1E92 - chains A and D of the 4 polymer chains in the assembly; structure by X-ray diffraction, 2.20 A resolution.

Chain A (and D):
Molecule: Pteridine reductase 1
From: Leishmania major
Notes: EC 1.1.1.253; chain D of this document is another copy of the same molecule, construct and numbering; everything in this record applies to it too
Amino-acid sequence (288 residues; row label = number of the first residue in the row):
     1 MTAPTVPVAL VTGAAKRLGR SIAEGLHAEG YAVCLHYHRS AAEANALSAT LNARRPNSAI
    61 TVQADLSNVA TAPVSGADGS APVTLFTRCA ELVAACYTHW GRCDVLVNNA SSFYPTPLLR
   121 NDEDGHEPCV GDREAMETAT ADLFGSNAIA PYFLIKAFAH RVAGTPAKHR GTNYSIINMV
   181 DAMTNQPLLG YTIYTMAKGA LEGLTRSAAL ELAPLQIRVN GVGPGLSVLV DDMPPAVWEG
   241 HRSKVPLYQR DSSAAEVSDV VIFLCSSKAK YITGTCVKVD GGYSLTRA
Unresolved in the structure: 1-5, 74-80, 123-130 (chain D: 1-4, 74-80, 121-132, 231-239)
Ligand contacts:
  - 7,8-dihydrobiopterin (HBI): Arg17, Ser111, Ser112, Phe113, Asp181, Leu188, Tyr194, Gly225, Leu226, Ser227, Leu229, Val230
  - NADP (NAP; NADP nicotinamide-adenine-dinucleotide phosphate): Gly13, Lys16, Arg17, Leu18, Gly19, His36, Tyr37, His38, Arg39, Ser40, Ala64, Asp65, Leu66, Ser67, Asn109, Ala110, Ser111, Ser112, Asp142, Ser146, Asn147, Met179, Val180, Asp181, Tyr194, Lys198, Pro224, Gly225, Leu226, Ser227
What the authors report for this chain:
  - self-association interface (contacts with another copy of this molecule): Arg287
  - binding site for 7,8-dihydrobiopterin: Arg17, Phe113, Tyr194, Arg287
  - binding site for NADP: Arg17, His38, Arg39, Ser40, Lys198, Ser227
  - specificity-determining residues: His38, Arg39, Ser40
  - catalytic residues: Asp181, Tyr194
  - catalytic residues: Arg17, Lys198 (proposed by the authors, not directly observed)
  - contacts within the chain: Asp181-Tyr194 (hydrogen bond)
  - mutagenesis - Y194F: increased catalytic activity on DHF (citing earlier work)

Interface between chain A and chain D:
Pairs across the interface (34; chain A residue first):
  Met183(A) - Arg287(D)  hydrogen bond (backbone-side chain)
  Asn185(A) - Leu285(D)
  Gln186(A) - Gln186(D)
  Gln186(A) - Ser284(D)
  Gln186(A) - Leu285(D)
  Gln186(A) - Thr286(D)  hydrogen bond (side chain-backbone)
  Gln186(A) - Arg287(D)  hydrogen bond (backbone-side chain)
  Pro187(A) - Leu285(D)
  Pro187(A) - Arg287(D)
  Leu188(A) - Arg287(D)
  Lys244(A) - Ala288(D)  hydrogen bond (side chain-backbone)
  Tyr283(A) - Arg287(D)
  Tyr283(A) - Ala288(D)  hydrogen bond (side chain-backbone)
  Ser284(A) - Gln186(D)
  Leu285(A) - Asn185(D)
  Leu285(A) - Gln186(D)
  Leu285(A) - Pro187(D)
  Thr286(A) - Gln186(D)  hydrogen bond (backbone-side chain)
  Thr286(A) - Thr286(D)
  Thr286(A) - Arg287(D)
  Thr286(A) - Ala288(D)  hydrogen bond (side chain-backbone)
  Arg287(A) - Met183(D)  hydrogen bond (side chain-backbone)
  Arg287(A) - Gln186(D)  hydrogen bond (side chain-backbone)
  Arg287(A) - Pro187(D)
  Arg287(A) - Leu188(D)
  Arg287(A) - Tyr283(D)
  Arg287(A) - Thr286(D)
  Arg287(A) - Arg287(D)
  Arg287(A) - Ala288(D)
  Ala288(A) - His241(D)
  Ala288(A) - Lys244(D)
  Ala288(A) - Tyr283(D)  hydrogen bond (backbone-side chain)
  Ala288(A) - Thr286(D)  hydrogen bond (backbone-side chain)
  Ala288(A) - Arg287(D)

Summary:
Chain A and chain D form an interface of 12 and 13 residues respectively, with 11 hydrogen bonds. Polar
contacts include Met183(A)-Arg287(D), Gln186(A)-Thr286(D) and Gln186(A)-Arg287(D). Chain A binds NADP and
7,8-dihydrobiopterin. From the paper: catalytic residues Asp181(A), Tyr194(A) and Arg17(A) among others; Y194F
of chain A increases catalytic activity on DHF.
Chain A and chain D are both Pteridine reductase 1 (Leishmania major); the structure, Pteridine reductase 1
from Leishmania major complexed with NADP+ and dihydrobiopterin, was determined by X-ray diffraction,
deposited together with 1E7W.
